Entry 3QFD (X-ray diffraction, 1.68 A resolution); this record covers chains A and B of the 3 polymer chains in the assembly.

[Chain A]
Protein: HLA class I histocompatibility antigen, A-2 alpha chain
Source organism: Homo sapiens
UniProtKB: P01892 (1A02_HUMAN); residues 1-275 here correspond to UniProt positions 25-299 (UniProt number = residue number + 24)
Sequence (275 residues; numbered 1 to 275; the number before each row is that of its first residue):
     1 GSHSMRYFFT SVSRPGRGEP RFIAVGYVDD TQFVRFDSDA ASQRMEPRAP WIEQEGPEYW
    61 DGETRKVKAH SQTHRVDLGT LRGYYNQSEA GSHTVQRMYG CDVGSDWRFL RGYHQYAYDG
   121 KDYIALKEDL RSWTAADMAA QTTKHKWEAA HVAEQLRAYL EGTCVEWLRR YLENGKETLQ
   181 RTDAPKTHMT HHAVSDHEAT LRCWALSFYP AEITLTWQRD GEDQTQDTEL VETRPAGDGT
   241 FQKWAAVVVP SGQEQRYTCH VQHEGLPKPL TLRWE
Disulfide bonds: Cys101-Cys164, Cys203-Cys259
What the authors report for this chain:
  - contacts within the chain: His70-Tyr99 (hydrogen bond) (proposed by the authors, not directly observed)

[Chain B]
Protein: Beta-2-microglobulin
Source organism: Homo sapiens
UniProtKB: P61769 (B2MG_HUMAN); residues 1-99 here correspond to UniProt positions 21-119 (UniProt number = residue number + 20)
Sequence (100 residues; each row starts with the number of its first residue; numbering starts at 0):
     0 MIQRTPKIQV YSRHPAENGK SNFLNCYVSG FHPSDIEVDL LKNGERIEKV EHSDLSFSKD
    60 WSFYLLYYTE FTPTEKDEYA CRVNHVTLSQ PKIVKWDRDM
Disulfide bonds: Cys25-Cys80
Differences from the reference sequence: initiating methionine (0)
Metal / ion sites: Na+: Asn83, His84, Leu87
Swiss-Prot annotation at these positions:
  - modified residue: Gln2 (Pyrrolidone carboxylic acid)
  - glycosylation: Ile1 (N-linked (Glc) (glycation) isoleucine), Lys19 (N-linked (Glc) (glycation) lysine), Lys41 (N-linked (Glc) (glycation) lysine), Lys48 (N-linked (Glc) (glycation) lysine), Lys58 (N-linked (Glc) (glycation) lysine), Lys91 (N-linked (Glc) (glycation) lysine), Lys94 (N-linked (Glc) (glycation) lysine)

[Interface between chain A and chain B]
Pairs across the interface (61):
  Arg6(A) - Lys58(B)
  Phe8(A) - Ser55(B)
  Phe8(A) - Phe56(B)
  Phe9(A) - Phe56(B)
  Thr10(A) - Leu54(B)
  Thr10(A) - Phe56(B)
  Thr10(A) - Phe62(B)
  Val12(A) - Ser33(B)
  Ile23(A) - Leu54(B)
  Val25(A) - Asp53(B)
  Val25(A) - Leu54(B)
  Val25(A) - Ser55(B)
  Tyr27(A) - Ser55(B)
  Tyr27(A) - Tyr63(B)  hydrogen bond
  Gln32(A) - Asp53(B)  hydrogen bond
  Arg35(A) - Asp53(B)  salt bridge
  Arg48(A) - Asp53(B)  salt bridge
  Ser92(A) - Met0(B)
  His93(A) - Met0(B)
  Thr94(A) - Phe62(B)
  Gln96(A) - His31(B)  hydrogen bond
  Gln96(A) - Phe56(B)
  Gln96(A) - Trp60(B)  hydrogen bond (side chain-backbone)
  Gln96(A) - Phe62(B)
  Arg97(A) - Phe56(B)
  Met98(A) - Phe56(B)  hydrophobic
  Met98(A) - Lys58(B)
  Met98(A) - Trp60(B)  hydrophobic
  Gln115(A) - Trp60(B)
  Tyr116(A) - Trp60(B)
  Ala117(A) - Trp60(B)  hydrophobic
  Asp119(A) - Met0(B)
  Asp119(A) - Ile1(B)
  Asp119(A) - His31(B)
  Gly120(A) - Ile1(B)
  Gly120(A) - His31(B)
  Lys121(A) - Ile1(B)
  Asp122(A) - Trp60(B)  hydrogen bond
  Thr190(A) - Met99(B)  hydrogen bond (side chain-backbone)
  His192(A) - Asp98(B)  hydrogen bond (side chain-backbone)
  Arg202(A) - Met99(B)  hydrogen bond (side chain-backbone)
  Trp204(A) - Met99(B)  hydrogen bond (side chain-backbone)
  Val231(A) - Gln8(B)
  Glu232(A) - Gln8(B)  hydrogen bond (backbone-side chain)
  Glu232(A) - Ser28(B)
  Thr233(A) - Tyr26(B)
  Arg234(A) - Gln8(B)  hydrogen bond
  Arg234(A) - Tyr10(B)
  Arg234(A) - Tyr26(B)
  Pro235(A) - Tyr10(B)  hydrogen bond (backbone-side chain)
  Pro235(A) - Asn24(B)
  Pro235(A) - Tyr26(B)
  Ala236(A) - Arg12(B)  hydrogen bond (backbone-side chain)
  Ala236(A) - Asn24(B)  hydrogen bond (backbone-side chain)
  Gly237(A) - Arg12(B)  hydrogen bond (backbone-side chain)
  Asp238(A) - Arg12(B)
  Asp238(A) - His13(B)
  Gln242(A) - Tyr10(B)
  Gln242(A) - Ser11(B)
  Gln242(A) - Arg12(B)  hydrogen bond (side chain-backbone)
  Trp244(A) - Met99(B)  hydrophobic
Other interface residues (no listed pair), chain B (26 interface residues in all): Pro32, His51, Ser57, Leu65

[In short]
38 residues of chain A face 26 of chain B across their interface; the contacts include 16 hydrogen bonds and 2
salt bridges. Polar contacts include Arg35(A)-Asp53(B), Arg48(A)-Asp53(B) and Tyr27(A)-Tyr63(B). The Na+ site
is built by Asn83(B), His84(B) and Leu87(B). From the paper: contacts within the chain involving Tyr99(A) and
His70(A).
Chain A is HLA class I histocompatibility antigen, A-2 alpha chain and chain B is Beta-2-microglobulin, both
from Homo sapiens; the structure, Human Class I MHC HLA-A2 in complex with Mart-1(27-35) nonameric peptide,
was determined by X-ray diffraction.
